PDB entry 1KRA | X-ray diffraction, 2.30 A resolution | chains A and C of the 3 polymer chains in the assembly

# Chain A
Protein: Urease
Source organism: Klebsiella aerogenes
Notes: EC 3.5.1.5
Reference sequence: P18316 (URE3_KLEAE); numbering as in UniProt (aligned over 1-100)
Sequence (100 residues; each row starts with the number of its first residue):
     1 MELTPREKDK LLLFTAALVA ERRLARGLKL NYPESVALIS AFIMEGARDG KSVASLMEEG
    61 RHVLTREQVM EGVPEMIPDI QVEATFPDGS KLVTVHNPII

# Chain C
Protein: Urease
Source organism: Klebsiella aerogenes
Notes: EC 3.5.1.5
Reference sequence: P18314 (URE1_KLEAE); numbering as in UniProt (aligned over 1-567)
Sequence (567 residues; numbered 1 to 567; the number before each row is that of its first residue):
     1 MSNISRQAYA DMFGPTVGDK VRLADTELWI EVEDDLTTYG EEVKFGGGKV IRDGMGQGQM
    61 LAADCVDLVL TNALIVDHWG IVKADIGVKD GRIFAIGKAG NPDIQPNVTI PIGAATEVIA
   121 AEGKIVTAGG IDTHIHWICP QQAEEALVSG VTTMVGGGTG PAAGTHATTC TPGPWYISRM
   181 LQAADSLPVN IGLLGKGNVS QPDALREQVA AGVIGLKIHE DWGATPAAID CALTVADEMD
   241 IQVALHSDTL NESGFVEDTL AAIGGRTIHT FHTEGAGGGH APDIITACAH PNILPSSTNP
   301 TLPYTLNTID EHLDMLMVCH HLDPDIAEDV AFAESRIRRE TIAAEDVLHD LGAFSLTSSD
   361 SQAMGRVGEV ILRTWQVAHR MKVQRGALAE ETGDNDNFRV KRYIAKYTIN PALTHGIAHE
   421 VGSIEVGKLA DLVVWSPAFF GVKPATVIKG GMIAIAPMGD INASIPTPQP VHYRPMFGAL
   481 GSARHHCRLT FLSQAAAANG VAERLNLRSA IAVVKGCRTV QKADMVHNSL QPNITVDAQT
   541 YEVRVDGELI TSEPADVLPM AQRYFLF
Unresolved in the structure: 1
Curated features (UniProtKB/Swiss-Prot):
  - active site: H320 (Proton donor)
  - binding site (Ni(2+)): H134, H136, K217, H246, H272, D360
  - binding site (substrate): H219
  - modified residue: K217 (N6-carboxylysine)
  - mutagenesis: H134 (H134A: Abrogates activity and reduces binding to nickel ions), H136 (H136A: Abrogates activity and reduces binding to nickel ions), K217 (K217A/C/E: Reduces activity 8000-fold and abrogates binding to nickel ions), H219 (H219A: Reduces activity 500-fold and increases KM 1000-fold. Resistant to inactivation by diethylpyrocarbonate and iodoacetamide; H219N/Q: Increases KM 100-fold; optimum pH is 6), D221 (D221A: Reduces activity 1000-fold and increases KM 10-fold; D221N: Reduces activity 50-fold), H246 (H246A: Abrogates activity and reduces binding to nickel ions), H312 (H312A: Enhances thermal stability above 50 degrees Celsius), C319 (C319A: Reduces activity 2-fold, but increases KM only 1.7-fold; optimum pH is 6.7. Reduces binding of nickel ions. Resistant to inactivation by iodoacetamide ...), H320 (H320A: Reduces activity 100000-fold, but increases KM only 3-fold; optimum pH is 6.75. Resistant to inactivation by diethylpyrocarbonate and iodoacetamide ...), R336 (R336Q: Reduces activity 10000-fold, but has no effect on KM)

# Chain A / chain C interface
Pairs across the interface (38):
  R6(A) - N462(C)
  D9(A) - P470(C)
  D9(A) - H472(C)  salt bridge
  D9(A) - R474(C)  salt bridge
  K10(A) - D460(C)  salt bridge
  K10(A) - Q469(C)
  L13(A) - P470(C)  hydrophobic
  V19(A) - F567(C)  hydrophobic
  R23(A) - L566(C)  hydrogen bond (side chain-backbone)
  R23(A) - F567(C)
  N31(A) - Q562(C)  hydrogen bond (side chain-backbone)
  N31(A) - R563(C)
  N31(A) - F565(C)  hydrogen bond (side chain-backbone)
  Y32(A) - F439(C)
  Y32(A) - R563(C)  hydrogen bond (backbone-backbone)
  P33(A) - R563(C)
  P33(A) - Y564(C)
  P33(A) - F565(C)
  P33(A) - L566(C)
  E34(A) - L566(C)
  V36(A) - Q469(C)
  S40(A) - Q469(C)
  M70(A) - Q562(C)
  M70(A) - R563(C)
  E71(A) - R563(C)  hydrogen bond (backbone-side chain)
  M76(A) - F439(C)  hydrophobic
  M76(A) - R563(C)
  M76(A) - Y564(C)  hydrophobic
  Q81(A) - I465(C)
  Q81(A) - T467(C)  hydrogen bond
  Q81(A) - P468(C)
  Q81(A) - Q469(C)  hydrogen bond (backbone-backbone)
  E83(A) - D460(C)
  E83(A) - A463(C)
  E83(A) - S464(C)  hydrogen bond
  L92(A) - S464(C)
  L92(A) - I465(C)  hydrophobic
  L92(A) - P468(C)  hydrophobic
Interface residues without a listed pair, chain A (21 interface residues in all): L12, A16, V82

# In short
Chain A and chain C form an interface of 21 and 18 residues respectively, with 8 hydrogen bonds and 3 salt
bridges. Among the polar pairs are D9(A)-H472(C), D9(A)-R474(C) and K10(A)-D460(C).
Here chain A is Urease and chain C is Urease, both from Klebsiella aerogenes. Entry 1KRA (Crystal structure of
klebsiella aerogenes urease, its apoenzyme and two active site mutants) was determined by X-ray diffraction,
deposited together with 1KRB and 1KRC.
